PDB entry 5NQZ | X-ray diffraction, 1.63 A resolution | chain A

== Chain A ==
Molecule: Factor H binding protein, Major outer membrane protein P.IA
Source organism: Neisseria meningitidis MC58
UniProtKB: chimeric construct of Q9JXV4, P13415: residues 73-308 from Q9JXV4 (Q9JXV4_NEIMB) positions 73-308 (same numbers); residues 308-308 from P13415 positions 195-206 (offset varies); residues 309-320 from Q9JXV4 (Q9JXV4_NEIMB) positions 309-320 (same numbers)
Amino-acid sequence (269 residues; each row starts with the number of its first residue; a row labelled like 308A-308L holds insertion residues (308A, then the next letters in order)):
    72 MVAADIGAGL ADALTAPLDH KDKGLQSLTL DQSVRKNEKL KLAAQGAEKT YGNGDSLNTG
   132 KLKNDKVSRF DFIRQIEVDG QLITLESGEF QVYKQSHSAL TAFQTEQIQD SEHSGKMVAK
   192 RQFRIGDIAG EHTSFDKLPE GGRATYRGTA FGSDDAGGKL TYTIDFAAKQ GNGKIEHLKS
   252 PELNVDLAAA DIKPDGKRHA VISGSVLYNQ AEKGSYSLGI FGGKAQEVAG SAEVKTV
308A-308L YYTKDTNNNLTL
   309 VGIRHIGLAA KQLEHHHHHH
Unresolved in the structure: 72-73
Construct notes: initiating methionine (72); conflict Val309 (Asn in Q9JXV4); expression tag (321-328)
Metal / ion sites: Zn2+ site 1: His91 (together with acetate ion) (shared with 2 residues of chain B); Zn2+ site 2: His168, Glu202 (together with acetate ion) (shared with 1 residue of chain B); Zn2+ site 3: Asp181, His184 (shared with 2 residues of chain B); Zn2+ site 4: Glu183, Glu304 (together with acetate ion); Zn2+ site 5: Asp266, His270 (together with acetate ion); Zn2+ site 6: His324, His326 (shared with 2 residues of chain B); Zn2+ site 7: His325, His327; Zn2+ site 8: His328 (together with acetate ion) (shared with 2 residues of chain B)

== In short ==
His168 and Glu202 form the Zn2+ site 2. The Zn2+ site 3 is built by Asp181 and His184.
Chain A is Factor H binding protein, Major outer membrane protein P.IA (Neisseria meningitidis MC58); the
structure, Structure of a fHbp(V1.1):PorA(P1.16) chimera. Fusion at fHbp position 309, was determined by X-ray
diffraction, deposited together with 5NQP, 5NQX and 5NQY.
